6CT7 - chains H and S of the 3 polymer chains in the assembly; structure by X-ray diffraction, 1.90 A resolution.

Chain H:
Molecule: BIIB054 Fab heavy chain
Source organism: Homo sapiens
Notes: antibody fragment or engineered binder
Sequence (220 residues; numbered 1 to 220; the number before each row is that of its first residue):
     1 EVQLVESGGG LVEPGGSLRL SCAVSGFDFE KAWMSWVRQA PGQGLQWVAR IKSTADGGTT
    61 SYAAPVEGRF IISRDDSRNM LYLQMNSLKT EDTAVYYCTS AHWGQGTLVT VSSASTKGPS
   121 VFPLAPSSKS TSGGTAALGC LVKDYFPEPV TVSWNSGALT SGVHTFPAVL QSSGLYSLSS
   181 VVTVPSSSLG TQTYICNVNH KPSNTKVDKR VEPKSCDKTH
Not modelled in the structure: 215-220
Cystine bridges: Cys-22/Cys-98, Cys-140/Cys-196
Reported in the primary citation:
  - conformationally variable residues: His-102

Chain S:
Molecule: Ace-met-asp-val-phe-met-lys-gly-leu-ser-lys
Sequence (11 residues; each row starts with the number of its first residue; numbering starts at 0):
     0 XMDVFMKGLS K
Modified residues: ACE (acetyl group) at position 0
Reported in the primary citation:
  - post-translational modification sites: Met-1
  - mutagenesis - M1A, D2A, L8A, S9A: unchanged binding to BIIB054 Fab heavy chain (chain H)
  - mutagenesis - K10M: abolished binding to BIIB054 Fab heavy chain (chain H)
  - specificity-determining residues: Lys-10
  - mutagenesis - V3A, F4A, M5A, G7A: decreased binding to BIIB054
  - mutagenesis - K10A: abolished binding to BIIB054
  - mutagenesis - K10M: abolished binding to BIIBO54

Interface between chain H and chain S:
Pairs across the interface - 19 pairs, chain H then chain S:
  Val-2(H) / ACE_0(S)
  Gly-26(H) / Met-1(S)
  Phe-27(H) / Met-1(S)
  Phe-27(H) / Phe-4(S)  hydrophobic
  Asp-28(H) / Phe-4(S)
  Lys-31(H) / Phe-4(S)
  Ala-32(H) / Phe-4(S)  hydrophobic
  Ala-32(H) / Met-5(S)
  Trp-33(H) / Met-5(S)  hydrogen bond (backbone-backbone)
  Trp-33(H) / Lys-6(S)
  Trp-33(H) / Gly-7(S)
  Ser-100(H) / Val-3(S)
  Ser-100(H) / Phe-4(S)
  Ser-100(H) / Met-5(S)  hydrogen bond (side chain-backbone)
  Ala-101(H) / Val-3(S)
  Ala-101(H) / Phe-4(S)  hydrophobic
  Ala-101(H) / Met-5(S)
  His-102(H) / ACE_0(S)  hydrogen bond (side chain-backbone)
  His-102(H) / Val-3(S)  hydrogen bond (side chain-backbone)
Also at the interface, not in a pair above, chain H (11 interface residues in all): Asp-56
The authors on this interface:
  - epitope / paratope residues, chain H: Trp-33(H), Ser-100(H), His-102(H)
  - epitope / paratope residues, chain S: Val-3(S), Phe-4(S), Met-5(S), Gly-7(S)

In short:
The interface between chain H and chain S involves 11 residues on one side and 7 on the other, with 4 hydrogen
bonds. Polar contacts include Ser-100(H)/Met-5(S), His-102(H)/ACE_0(S) and His-102(H)/Val-3(S). The paper
reports that V3A, F4A and M5A of chain S, among others, reduce binding to BIIB054; epitope/paratope residues
Trp-33(H), Ser-100(H) and Val-3(S) among others; 10 substitutions were tested in all.
Here chain H is BIIB054 Fab heavy chain (Homo sapiens) and chain S is
Ace-met-asp-val-phe-met-lys-gly-leu-ser-lys. Entry 6CT7 (Fab of anti-a-synuclein antibody BIIB054 in complex
with acetylated a-synuclein peptide (1-10)) was determined by X-ray diffraction.
